7KTH - chains A and P of the 4 polymer chains in the assembly; structure by X-ray diffraction, 1.48 A resolution.

Chain A:
Name: DNA-directed DNA/RNA polymerase mu
Source organism: Homo sapiens
Notes: EC 2.7.7.7
Reference sequence: Q9NP87 (DPOLM_HUMAN); residue numbers follow UniProt; this construct covers 132-397, 410-494
Sequence (356 residues; row label = number of the first residue in the row; note: 12 numbers in that range are skipped by the numbering (no residue carries them; nothing is unmodelled there)):
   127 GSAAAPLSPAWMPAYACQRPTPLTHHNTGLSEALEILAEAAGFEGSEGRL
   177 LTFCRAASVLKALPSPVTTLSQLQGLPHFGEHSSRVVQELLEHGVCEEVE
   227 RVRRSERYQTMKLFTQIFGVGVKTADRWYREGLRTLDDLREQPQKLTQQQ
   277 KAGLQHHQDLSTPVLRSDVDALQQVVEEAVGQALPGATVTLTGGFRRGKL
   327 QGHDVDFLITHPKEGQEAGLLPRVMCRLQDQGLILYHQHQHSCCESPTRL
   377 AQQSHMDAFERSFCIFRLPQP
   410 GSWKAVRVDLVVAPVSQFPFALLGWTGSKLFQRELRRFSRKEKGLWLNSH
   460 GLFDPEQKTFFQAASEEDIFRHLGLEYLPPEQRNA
Disordered / not traced: 127-136, 365-384
Construct notes: expression tag (127-131); conflict Gly410 (Pro in Q9NP87)
Swiss-Prot annotation at these positions:
  - region: Arg323 to Asp332 (Involved in ssDNA binding)
  - binding site (Mg(2+)): Asp330, Asp332, Asp418
  - site: Gly433 (Responsible for the low discrimination between dNTP and rNTP)
Glycans and other covalent adducts: 2,3-dihydroxy-1,4-dithiobutane (DTT) linked to Cys180
Bound ions: Na+ site 1: Thr241, Ile243, Val246 (shared with DT3(P) of chain P); Mg2+: Asp330, Asp332 (together with glycolic acid) (shared with 8OG_5(P) of chain P); Na+ site 2: Asp332, Asp418 (shared with DA4(P), 8OG_5(P) of chain P)
Ligand contacts: glycolic acid (GOA): Gly319, Gly320, Arg323, Asp330, Asp332
What the authors report for this chain:
  - mutagenesis - R445A: increased catalytic activity on dGTP misinsertion
  - mutagenesis - K438D: decreased catalytic activity on Mg2+-dependent dGTP:At
  - mutagenesis - K438D (23-fold): decreased catalytic activity on :Ct insertion
  - mutagenesis - K438D: unchanged catalytic activity on in the presence of Mn2+
  - mutagenesis - Q441A: unchanged catalytic activity on 8-oxodGTP

Chain P:
Molecule: 5-nt DNA strand
Sequence (5 nucleotides; numbered 1 to 5; the number before each row is that of its first residue):
     1 CGTAG
Modified residues: 8OG (8-oxo-2'-deoxy-guanosine-5'-monophosphate) at position 5
Bound ions: Na+ site 1: DT3 (shared with Thr241(A), Ile243(A), Val246(A) of chain A); Na+ site 2: DA4, 8OG_5 (shared with Asp332(A), Asp418(A) of chain A); Mg2+: 8OG_5 (together with glycolic acid) (shared with Asp330(A), Asp332(A) of chain A)

Chain A / chain P interface:
Pairs across the interface (30):
  Ile243(A) - DT3(P)  phosphate contact
  Phe244(A) - DT3(P)  phosphate contact
  Gly245(A) - DG2(P)  phosphate contact
  Gly245(A) - DT3(P)  hydrogen bond to the phosphate
  Val246(A) - DG2(P)  hydrogen bond to the phosphate
  Val246(A) - DT3(P)  hydrogen bond to the phosphate
  Gly247(A) - DG2(P)  hydrogen bond to the phosphate
  Gly247(A) - DT3(P)  phosphate contact
  Lys249(A) - DC1(P)  phosphate contact
  Lys249(A) - DG2(P)  phosphate contact
  Thr250(A) - DC1(P)  hydrogen bond to the phosphate
  Thr250(A) - DG2(P)  hydrogen bond to the phosphate
  Gln275(A) - DG2(P)  sugar contact
  Arg323(A) - 8OG_5(P)  hydrogen bond to the phosphate
  Asp330(A) - 8OG_5(P)  phosphate contact
  Asp332(A) - 8OG_5(P)  phosphate contact
  Phe389(A) - DT3(P)  sugar contact
  Phe389(A) - DA4(P)  sugar contact
  Arg416(A) - DT3(P)  phosphate contact
  Arg416(A) - DA4(P)  salt bridge to the phosphate
  Asp418(A) - DA4(P)  sugar contact
  Asp418(A) - 8OG_5(P)  phosphate contact
  Gly433(A) - 8OG_5(P)  sugar contact
  Trp434(A) - DA4(P)  phosphate contact
  Trp434(A) - 8OG_5(P)  sugar contact
  Thr435(A) - 8OG_5(P)  phosphate contact
  Gly436(A) - 8OG_5(P)  phosphate contact
  Ser437(A) - 8OG_5(P)  sugar contact
  Lys438(A) - 8OG_5(P)  base contact
  Arg445(A) - 8OG_5(P)  base contact
Also at the interface, not in a pair above, chain A (25 interface residues in all): Val248, Gly319, Arg387, Gln441

Summary:
25 residues of chain A and 5 residues of chain P are in contact, with 7 hydrogen bonds and 1 salt bridge.
Among the polar pairs are Gly245(A)-DT3(P), Val246(A)-DG2(P) and Val246(A)-DT3(P). The paper reports that
R445A of chain A increases catalytic activity on dGTP misinsertion; K438D of chain A reduces catalytic
activity on Mg2+-dependent dGTP:At.
Here chain A is DNA-directed DNA/RNA polymerase mu (Homo sapiens) and chain P is a 5-nt DNA strand. Entry 7KTH
(DNA Polymerase Mu, 8-oxodGTP:Ct Product State Ternary Complex, 10 mM Mg2+ (2160min)) was determined by X-ray
diffraction, deposited together with 7KSS, 7KST, 7KSU, 7KSV, 7KSW, 7KSX and 25 further entries.
